7YRR - chains B and D of the 4 polymer chains in the assembly; structure by electron microscopy, 4.30 A resolution (low resolution: residue-level contacts below are approximate; hydrogen-bond / salt-bridge calls are withheld).

[Chain B]
Name: Insulin-like growth factor 1 receptor
Source organism: Homo sapiens
Notes: EC 2.7.10.1
UniProtKB: P08069 (IGF1R_HUMAN); residues 1-897 here correspond to UniProt positions 31-927 (UniProt number = residue number + 30)
Sequence (897 residues; each row starts with the number of its first residue):
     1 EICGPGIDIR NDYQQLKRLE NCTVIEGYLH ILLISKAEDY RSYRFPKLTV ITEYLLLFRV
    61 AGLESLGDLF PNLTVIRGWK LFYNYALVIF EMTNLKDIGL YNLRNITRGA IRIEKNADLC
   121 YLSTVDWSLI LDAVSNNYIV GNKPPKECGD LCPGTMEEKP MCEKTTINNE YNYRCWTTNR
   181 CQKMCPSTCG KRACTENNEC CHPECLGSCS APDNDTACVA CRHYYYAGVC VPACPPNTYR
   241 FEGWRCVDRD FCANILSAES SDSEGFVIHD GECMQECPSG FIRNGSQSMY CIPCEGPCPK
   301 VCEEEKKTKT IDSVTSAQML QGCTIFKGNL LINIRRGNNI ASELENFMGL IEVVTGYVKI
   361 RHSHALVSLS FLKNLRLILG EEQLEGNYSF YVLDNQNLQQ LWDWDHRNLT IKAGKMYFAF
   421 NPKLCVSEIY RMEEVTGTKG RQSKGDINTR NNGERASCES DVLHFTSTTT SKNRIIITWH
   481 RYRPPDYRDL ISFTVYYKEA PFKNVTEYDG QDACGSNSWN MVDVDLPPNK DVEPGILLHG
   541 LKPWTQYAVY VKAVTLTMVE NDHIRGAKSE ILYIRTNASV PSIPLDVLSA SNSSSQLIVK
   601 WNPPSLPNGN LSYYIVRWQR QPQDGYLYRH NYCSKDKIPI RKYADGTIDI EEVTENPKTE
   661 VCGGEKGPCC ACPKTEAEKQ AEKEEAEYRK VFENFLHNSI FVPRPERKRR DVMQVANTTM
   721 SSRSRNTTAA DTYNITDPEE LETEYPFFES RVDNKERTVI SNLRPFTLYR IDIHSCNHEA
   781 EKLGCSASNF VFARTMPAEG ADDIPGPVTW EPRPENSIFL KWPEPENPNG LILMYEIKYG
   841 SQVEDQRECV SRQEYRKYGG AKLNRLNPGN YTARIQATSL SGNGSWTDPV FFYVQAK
Disordered / not traced: 32, 50-51, 114, 174, 234, 360, 385-386, 390, 575, 606, 631-666, 706-743, 789
Disulfides: Cys3-Cys22, Cys120-Cys148, Cys152-Cys175, Cys162-Cys181, Cys185-Cys194, Cys189-Cys200, Cys201-Cys209, Cys205-Cys218, Cys221-Cys230, Cys252-Cys273, Cys277-Cys291, Cys302-Cys323, Cys669-Cys672, Cys776-Cys785

[Chain D]
Name: Isoform 3 of Insulin-like growth factor I
Source organism: Homo sapiens
UniProtKB: P05019 (IGF1_HUMAN), isoform P05019-3; residues 4-63 here correspond to UniProt positions 36-95 (UniProt number = residue number + 32)
Sequence (60 residues; row label = number of the first residue in the row):
     4 TLCGAELVDA LQFVCGDRGF YFNKPTGYGS SSRRAPQTGI VDECCFRSCD LRRLEMYCAP
Disordered / not traced: 23-38
Disulfides: Cys6-Cys48, Cys18-Cys61, Cys47-Cys52

[Chain B / chain D interface]
Residue-residue contacts - 5 pairs, chain B then chain D:
  Asn11(B) - Gly22(D)
  Lys36(B) - Asp20(D)
  Lys36(B) - Gly22(D)
  Arg59(B) - Val11(D)
  Phe82(B) - Gln40(D)
Other interface residues (no listed pair), chain B (5 interface residues in all): Ser35
Other interface residues (no listed pair), chain D (5 interface residues in all): Gln15

[Overview]
Chain B and chain D each contribute 5 residues to their interface.
Here chain B is Insulin-like growth factor 1 receptor and chain D is Isoform 3 of Insulin-like growth factor
I, both from Homo sapiens. Entry 7YRR (Cryo-EM structure of IGF1R with two IGF1 complex) was determined by
electron microscopy.
